PDB entry 8WG8 | electron microscopy, 2.71 A resolution | chains A and R of the 6 polymer chains in the assembly

Chain A:
Molecule: Guanine nucleotide-binding protein G(s) subunit alpha isoforms short
Source organism: Homo sapiens
Amino-acid sequence (361 residues; each row starts with the number of its first residue):
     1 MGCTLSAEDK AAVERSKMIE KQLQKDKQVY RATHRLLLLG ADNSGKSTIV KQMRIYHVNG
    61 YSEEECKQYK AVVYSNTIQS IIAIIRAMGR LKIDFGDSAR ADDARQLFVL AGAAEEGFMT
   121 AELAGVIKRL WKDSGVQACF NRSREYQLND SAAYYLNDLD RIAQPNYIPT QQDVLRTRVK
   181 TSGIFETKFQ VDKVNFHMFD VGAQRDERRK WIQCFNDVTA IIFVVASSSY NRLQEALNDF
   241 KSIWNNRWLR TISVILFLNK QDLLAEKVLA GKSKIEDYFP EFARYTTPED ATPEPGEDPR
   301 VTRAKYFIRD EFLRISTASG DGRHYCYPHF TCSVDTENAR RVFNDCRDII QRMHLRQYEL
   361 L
Disordered / not traced: 1-4, 56-178

Chain R:
Molecule: Glucagon receptor
Source organism: Homo sapiens
UniProt: P47871 (GLR_HUMAN); residues 26-432 here = UniProt positions 26-432
Amino-acid sequence (407 residues; row label = number of the first residue in the row):
    26 AQVMDFLFEK WKLYGDQCHH NLSLLPPPTE LVCNRTFDKY SCWPDTPANT TANISCPWYL
    86 PWHHKVQHRF VFKRCGPDGQ WVRGPRGQPW RDASQCQMDG EEIEVQKEVA KMYSSFQVMY
   146 TVGYSLSLGA LLLALAILGG LSKLHCTRNA IHANLFASFV LKASSVLVID GLLRTRYSQK
   206 IGDDLSVSTW LSDGAVAGCR VAAVFMQYGI VANYCWLLVE GLYLHNLLGL ATLPERSFFS
   266 LYLGIGWGAP MLFVVPWAVV KCLFENVQCW TSNDNMGFWW ILRFPVFLAI LINFFIFVRI
   326 VQLLVAKLRA RQMHHTDYKF RLAKSTLTLI PLLGVHEVVF AFVTDEHAQG TLRSAKLFFD
   386 LFLSSFQGLL VAVLYCFLNK EVQSELRRRW HRWRLGKVLW EERNTSN
Disordered / not traced: 26-134, 203-219, 299-302, 369-373, 424-432
Disulfides: C224-C294
Reported in the primary citation:
  - conformationally variable residues (helix shift, loop rearrangement, order/disorder transition, side-chain flip): K136, W282, F289, N291 to N298, D299 to G302, F303, W304, W305, F309, R346, A366, T376, Y400
  - contacts within the chain: V191-M231 (hydrophobic contact), Q232-K286 (hydrogen bond), I235-W304 (hydrophobic contact), R225-N291 (hydrogen bond), R225-Q293 (hydrogen bond), N291-Q293 (hydrogen bond)

How chain A and chain R interact:
Contacting residue pairs (47; chain A residue first):
  Q28(A) - E260(R)
  Q28(A) - R261(R)
  R31(A) - T257(R)
  R31(A) - L258(R)
  R31(A) - P259(R)  hydrogen bond (side chain-backbone)
  R31(A) - E260(R)
  A32(A) - T257(R)  hydrogen bond (backbone-side chain)
  H34(A) - A256(R)
  H34(A) - T257(R)
  V194(A) - T257(R)
  Y325(A) - R336(R)
  Y325(A) - Q337(R)  hydrogen bond
  C326(A) - R336(R)
  Y327(A) - R336(R)
  F343(A) - A256(R)  hydrophobic
  R347(A) - A256(R)
  D348(A) - K332(R)  salt bridge
  I350(A) - A256(R)
  Q351(A) - L253(R)  hydrogen bond (side chain-backbone)
  Q351(A) - K332(R)  hydrogen bond
  R352(A) - K332(R)  hydrogen bond (side chain-backbone)
  R352(A) - R336(R)
  H354(A) - L252(R)  hydrogen bond (side chain-backbone)
  H354(A) - L253(R)
  L355(A) - L253(R)  hydrophobic
  L355(A) - L329(R)  hydrophobic
  L355(A) - K332(R)
  Q357(A) - R173(R)
  Y358(A) - R173(R)
  Y358(A) - E245(R)  hydrogen bond
  Y358(A) - Y248(R)
  Y358(A) - L249(R)  hydrophobic
  Y358(A) - L354(R)
  E359(A) - L354(R)
  E359(A) - L403(R)
  E359(A) - N404(R)  hydrogen bond
  E359(A) - K405(R)  hydrogen bond (side chain-backbone)
  E359(A) - E406(R)
  L360(A) - L329(R)  hydrophobic
  L360(A) - T351(R)
  L360(A) - L354(R)  hydrophobic
  L360(A) - I355(R)  hydrophobic
  L361(A) - L329(R)  hydrophobic
  L361(A) - K332(R)
  L361(A) - L333(R)  hydrophobic
  L361(A) - Q337(R)
  L361(A) - L347(R)  hydrophobic
Other interface residues (no listed pair), chain A (24 interface residues in all): T33, C346, M353
Other interface residues (no listed pair), chain R (29 interface residues in all): H177, L255, I325, L328

Overview:
24 residues of chain A face 29 of chain R across their interface, with 10 hydrogen bonds and 1 salt bridge.
Among the polar pairs are D348(A)-K332(R), R31(A)-P259(R) and A32(A)-T257(R). From the paper: conformational
variability at K136(R), W282(R) and F289(R) among others; contacts within the chain involving M231(R), V191(R)
and Q232(R) among others.
Here chain A is Guanine nucleotide-binding protein G(s) subunit alpha isoforms short and chain R is Glucagon
receptor, both from Homo sapiens. Entry 8WG8 (Cryo-EM structures of peptide free and Gs-coupled GCGR) was
determined by electron microscopy, deposited together with 8WA3 and 8WG7.
